PDB entry 7LUA | electron microscopy, 4.70 A resolution (low resolution: residue-level contacts below are approximate; hydrogen-bond / salt-bridge calls are withheld) | chains a and d of the 10 polymer chains in the assembly

# Chain a
Molecule: CH848 SOSIP gp120
Organism: Human immunodeficiency virus 1
Reference sequence: A0A1W6IPB2 (A0A1W6IPB2_9HIV1); the construct lacks a stretch of the UniProt sequence and is renumbered around it, so the offset changes along the chain: 34-132 = UniProt 30-128; 136-143 = UniProt 129-136; 153-185 = UniProt 139-171; 186-309 = UniProt 174-297; 6 more segments
Sequence (466 residues; numbered 31 to 506 plus 6 insertion-coded residues; 16 numbers in that range are skipped by the numbering (no residue carries them; nothing is unmodelled there); the number before each row is that of its first residue; a row labelled like 185A-185B holds insertion residues (185A, then the next letters in order)):
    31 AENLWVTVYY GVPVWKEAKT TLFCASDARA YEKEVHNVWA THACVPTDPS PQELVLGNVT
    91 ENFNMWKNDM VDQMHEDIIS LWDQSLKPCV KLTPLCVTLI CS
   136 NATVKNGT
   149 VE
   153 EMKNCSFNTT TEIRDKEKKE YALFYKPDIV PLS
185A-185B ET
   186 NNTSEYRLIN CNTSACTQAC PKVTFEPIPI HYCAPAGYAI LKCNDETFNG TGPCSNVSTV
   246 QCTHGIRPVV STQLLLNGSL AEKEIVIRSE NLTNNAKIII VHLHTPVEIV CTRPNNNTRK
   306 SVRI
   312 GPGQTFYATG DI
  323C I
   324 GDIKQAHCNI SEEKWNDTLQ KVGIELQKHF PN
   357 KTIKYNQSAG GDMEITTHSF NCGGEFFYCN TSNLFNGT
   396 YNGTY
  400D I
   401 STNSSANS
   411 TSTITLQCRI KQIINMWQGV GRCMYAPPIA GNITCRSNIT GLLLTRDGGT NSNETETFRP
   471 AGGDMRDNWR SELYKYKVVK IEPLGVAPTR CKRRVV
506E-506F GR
Disulfides: Cys-54/Cys-74, Cys-119/Cys-205, Cys-126/Cys-196, Cys-131/Cys-157, Cys-201/Cys-433, Cys-218/Cys-247, Cys-228/Cys-239, Cys-296/Cys-331, Cys-378/Cys-445, Cys-385/Cys-418
Glycans and other covalent adducts: N-acetylglucosamine (NAG) linked to Asn-88, Asn-136, Asn-156, Asn-160, Asn-197, Asn-234, Asn-241, Asn-262, Asn-276, Asn-301, Asn-332, Asn-339, Asn-362, Ser-388, Asn-392, Asn-442, Asn-448
Construct notes: expression tag (31-33); conflict Cys-201 (Val189 in A0A1W6IPB2), Cys-433 (Ala417 in A0A1W6IPB2), Lys-490 (Glu474 in A0A1W6IPB2), Glu-492 (Gln476 in A0A1W6IPB2), Val-496 (Ile480 in A0A1W6IPB2), Arg-500 (Gly484 in A0A1W6IPB2), Cys-501 (Ala485 in A0A1W6IPB2), Gly-506E (Glu491 in A0A1W6IPB2)

# Chain d
Molecule: Env polyprotein
Organism: Simian-Human immunodeficiency virus
Reference sequence: A0A6H1VEB8 (A0A6H1VEB8_9PLVG); residues 507-652 here correspond to UniProt positions 516-661 (UniProt number = residue number + 9)
Sequence (146 residues; each row starts with the number of its first residue):
   507 FLGFLGAAGS TMGAASMTLT VQARNLLSGI VQQQSNLLRA PEAQQHLLKL TVWGIKQLQA
   567 RVLAVERYLR DQQLLGIWGC SGKLICCTNV PWNSSWSNRN LSEIWDNMTW LQWDKEISNY
   627 TQIIYGLLEE SQNQQEKNEQ DLLALD
Not modelled in the structure: 536-555
Disulfides: Cys-586/Cys-592
Glycans and other covalent adducts: N-acetylglucosamine (NAG) linked to Asn-599, Asn-625
Construct notes: conflict Pro-547 (Ile556 in A0A6H1VEB8), Cys-593 (Thr602 in A0A6H1VEB8)

# How chain a and chain d interact
Residue-residue contacts (9; chain a residue first):
  Thr-499(a) / Leu-651(d)
  Arg-500(a) / Leu-651(d)
  Cys-501(a) / Ala-650(d)
  Cys-501(a) / Leu-651(d)
  Lys-502(a) / Ala-650(d)
  Lys-502(a) / Leu-651(d)
  Lys-502(a) / Asp-652(d)
  Arg-506F(a) / Leu-649(d)
  Arg-506F(a) / Asp-652(d)
Interface residues without a listed pair, chain a (6 interface residues in all): Tyr-39
Interface residues without a listed pair, chain d (5 interface residues in all): Asp-647

# Overview
Chain a and chain d form an interface of 6 and 5 residues respectively. N-acetylglucosamine is covalently
linked to Asn-88(a), Asn-136(a), Asn-156(a), Asn-160(a), Asn-197(a) and Asn-234(a) and 11 more. Covalently
linked N-acetylglucosamine: at Asn-599(d) and Asn-625(d).
Chain a is CH848 SOSIP gp120 (Human immunodeficiency virus 1) and chain d is Env polyprotein (Simian-Human
immunodeficiency virus); the structure, Cryo-EM structure of DH898.1 Fab-dimer bound near the CD4 binding site
of HIV-1 Env CH848 SOSIP ..., was determined by electron microscopy (same publication as 6VTU, 6XRJ, 7L02,
7L06, 7L09, 7L6M, 7L6O and 7LU9).
